9D6N - chains A and F of the 3 polymer chains in the assembly; structure by X-ray diffraction, 2.43 A resolution.

[Chain A]
Molecule: DNA polymerase theta
Source organism: Homo sapiens
Notes: EC 3.6.4.12, 2.7.7.7, 2.7.7.49
Reference sequence: O75417 (DPOLQ_HUMAN); aligned to UniProt positions 1819-2590 over residues 1819-2590
Sequence (652 residues; numbered 1819 to 2590; 120 numbers in that range are skipped by the numbering (no residue carries them; nothing is unmodelled there); the number before each row is that of its first residue):
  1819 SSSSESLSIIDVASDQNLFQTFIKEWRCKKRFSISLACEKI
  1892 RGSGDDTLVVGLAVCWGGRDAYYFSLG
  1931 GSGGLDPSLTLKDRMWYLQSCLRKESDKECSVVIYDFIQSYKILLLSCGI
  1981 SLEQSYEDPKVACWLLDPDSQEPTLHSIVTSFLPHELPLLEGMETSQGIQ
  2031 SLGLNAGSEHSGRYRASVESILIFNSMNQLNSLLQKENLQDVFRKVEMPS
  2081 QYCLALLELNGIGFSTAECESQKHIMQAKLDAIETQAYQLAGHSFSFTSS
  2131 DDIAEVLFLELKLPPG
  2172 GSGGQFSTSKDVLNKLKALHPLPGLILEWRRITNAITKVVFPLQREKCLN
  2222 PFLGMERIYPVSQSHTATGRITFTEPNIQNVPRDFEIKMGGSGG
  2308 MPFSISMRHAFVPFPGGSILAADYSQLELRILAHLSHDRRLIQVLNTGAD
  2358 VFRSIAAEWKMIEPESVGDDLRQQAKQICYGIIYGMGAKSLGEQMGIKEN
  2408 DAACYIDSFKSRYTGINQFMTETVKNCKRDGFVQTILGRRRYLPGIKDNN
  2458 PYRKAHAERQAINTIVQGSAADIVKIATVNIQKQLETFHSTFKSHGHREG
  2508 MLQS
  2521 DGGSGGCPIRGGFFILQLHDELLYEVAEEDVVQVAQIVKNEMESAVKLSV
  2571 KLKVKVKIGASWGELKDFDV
Unresolved in the structure: 1819-1822, 1892-1896, 1931, 2172-2174, 2521-2525
Differences from the reference sequence: insertion (1893, 2524); conflict Gly1895 (Cys in O75417), Gly1918 (Gln in O75417), Gly1931 (Lys1919 in O75417), Ser1932 (Pro in O75417), Gly1933 (Pro in O75417), Gly1934 (Ser in O75417), Gly2146 (Asn in O75417), Gly2172 (Arg2147 in O75417), Ser2173 (Leu in O75417), Gly2175 (Arg in O75417), Gly2261 (Ala2303 in O75417), Gly2262 (Ala2304 in O75417), Ser2263 (Asp2305 in O75417), Gly2264 (Arg2306 in O75417), Gly2522 (Gln2523 in O75417), Gly2525 (Met in O75417), Gly2526 (Phe in O75417)
Ion coordination: Mg2+: Asp2540 (together with 2'-3'-dideoxyguanosine-5'-triphosphate)
Small-molecule neighbours:
  - A1A2C (2-{3-[(2R)-3-(dimethylamino)-2-hydroxypropyl]-2-oxoimidazolidin-1-yl}-4,6-bis(trifluoromethyl)phenyl (4-fluorophenyl)(methyl)carbamate): Leu2336, Arg2347, Leu2348, Val2351, Val2358, Ser2361, Ile2362, Glu2365, Trp2366, Ile2385, Cys2386, Ile2389, Ile2390, Met2402, Tyr2412, Ser2415, Phe2416, Arg2419, Tyr2420, Ile2423
  - 2'-3'-dideoxyguanosine-5'-triphosphate (DG3): Arg2241, Gln2333, Glu2335, Phe2359, Arg2379, Lys2383, Gln2384, Tyr2387, Tyr2391, Asn2470, Asp2540
Swiss-Prot annotation at these positions:
  - region: Lys2142 to Pro2145, Gly2174, Gln2176, Phe2177 (Loop 1)
  - binding site (Mg(2+)): Asp2330, Tyr2331, Asp2540

[Chain F]
Molecule: DNA Primer
Sequence (14 nucleotides; numbered 1 to 14; the number before each row is that of its first residue):
     1 CGACGTCGCAGCGC

[Chain A / chain F interface]
Contacting residue pairs (20):
  Lys2181(A) with DC12(F), phosphate contact
  Arg2201(A) with DG11(F), salt bridge to the phosphate
  Arg2202(A) with DC12(F), phosphate contact
  Asn2205(A) with DG11(F), sugar contact; DC12(F), hydrogen bond to the sugar
  Arg2241(A) with DG13(F), base contact; DC14(F), hydrogen bond to the base
  Gln2250(A) with DG13(F), sugar contact
  Asn2251(A) with DC12(F), base contact; DG13(F), sugar contact
  Val2252(A) with DG13(F), sugar contact
  Pro2253(A) with DG13(F), phosphate contact
  Arg2254(A) with DG13(F), hydrogen bond to the phosphate; DC14(F), salt bridge to the phosphate
  Arg2315(A) with DG13(F), hydrogen bond to the phosphate; DC14(F), salt bridge to the phosphate
  Gln2380(A) with DC14(F), phosphate contact
  Gln2384(A) with DC14(F), base contact
  Leu2538(A) with DC14(F), sugar contact
  His2539(A) with DC14(F), sugar contact
Interface residues without a listed pair, chain A (16 interface residues in all): Asp2540

[In short]
Chain A and chain F form an interface of 16 and 4 residues respectively, with 4 hydrogen bonds and 3 salt
bridges. Polar contacts include Arg2241(A)-DC14(F), Asn2205(A)-DC12(F) and Arg2254(A)-DG13(F). Bound to chain
A: 2'-3'-dideoxyguanosine-5'-triphosphate and compound A1A2C. UniProt lists 3 Mg2+-binding residues on chain
A.
Here chain A is DNA polymerase theta (Homo sapiens) and chain F is DNA Primer. Entry 9D6N (Loop-Deleted DNA
Polymerase Theta in Complex with a dsDNA Overhang and an Allostertic Inhibitor) was determined by X-ray
diffraction.
